2DRD - chains A and C of the 3 polymer chains in the assembly; structure by X-ray diffraction, 3.10 A resolution.

[Chain A (and C)]
Molecule: ACRB
Source organism: Escherichia coli
Notes: chain C of this document is another copy of the same molecule, construct and numbering; everything in this record applies to it too
UniProtKB: P31224 (ACRB_ECOLI); numbering as in UniProt (aligned over 1-1049)
Chain sequence (1053 residues; numbered 1 to 1053; the number before each row is that of its first residue):
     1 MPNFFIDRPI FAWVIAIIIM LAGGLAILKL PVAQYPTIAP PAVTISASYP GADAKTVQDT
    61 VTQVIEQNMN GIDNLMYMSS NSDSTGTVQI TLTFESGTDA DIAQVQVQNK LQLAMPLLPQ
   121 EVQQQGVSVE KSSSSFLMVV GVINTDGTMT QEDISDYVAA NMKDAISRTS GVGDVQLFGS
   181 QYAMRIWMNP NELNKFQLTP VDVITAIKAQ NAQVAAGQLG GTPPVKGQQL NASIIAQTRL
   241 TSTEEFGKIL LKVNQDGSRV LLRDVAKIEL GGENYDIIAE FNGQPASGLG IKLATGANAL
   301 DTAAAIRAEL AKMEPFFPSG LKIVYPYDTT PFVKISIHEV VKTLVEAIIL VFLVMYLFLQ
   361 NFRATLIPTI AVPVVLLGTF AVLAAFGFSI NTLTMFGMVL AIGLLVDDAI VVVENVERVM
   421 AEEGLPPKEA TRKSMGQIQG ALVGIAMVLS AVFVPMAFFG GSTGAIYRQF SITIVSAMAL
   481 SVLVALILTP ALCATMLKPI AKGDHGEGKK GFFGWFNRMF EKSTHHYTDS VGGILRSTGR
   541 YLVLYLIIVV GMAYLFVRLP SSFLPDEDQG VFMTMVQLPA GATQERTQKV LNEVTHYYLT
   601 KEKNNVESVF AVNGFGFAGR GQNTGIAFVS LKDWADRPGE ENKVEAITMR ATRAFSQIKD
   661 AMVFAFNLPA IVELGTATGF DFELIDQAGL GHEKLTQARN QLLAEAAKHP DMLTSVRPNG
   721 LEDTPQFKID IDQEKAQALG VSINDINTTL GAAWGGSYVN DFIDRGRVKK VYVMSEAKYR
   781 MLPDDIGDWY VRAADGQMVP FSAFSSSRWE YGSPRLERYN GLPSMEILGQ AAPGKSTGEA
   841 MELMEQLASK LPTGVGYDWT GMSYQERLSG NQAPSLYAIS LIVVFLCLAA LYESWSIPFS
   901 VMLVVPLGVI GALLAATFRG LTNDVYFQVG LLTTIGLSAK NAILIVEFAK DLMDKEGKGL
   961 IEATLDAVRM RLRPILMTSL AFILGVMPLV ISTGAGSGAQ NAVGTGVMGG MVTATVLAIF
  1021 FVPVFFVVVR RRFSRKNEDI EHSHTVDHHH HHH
Disordered / not traced: 499-512, 1037-1053
Sequence notes: expression tag (1050-1053)
Swiss-Prot annotation at these positions:
  - mutagenesis: His526 (H526Y: Partially restores chloramphenicol resistance to an AcrZ G30R mutant)
Residues lining bound ligands: minocycline (MIY; (4s,4as,5ar,12as)-4,7-bis(dimethylamino)-3,10,12,12a-tetrahydroxy-1,11-dioxo-1,4,4a,5,5a,6,11,12a-octahydrotetracene-2- carboxamide): Gln176, Leu177, Phe178, Gly179, Ser180, Glu273, Asn274, Asp276, Ile277, Ala279, Val612, Phe615

[Chain A / chain C interface]
Residue-residue contacts (111; chain A residue first):
  Tyr49(A) with Gln213(C)
  Gly51(A) with Ala215(C); Ala216(C)
  Ala52(A) with Ala216(C)
  Thr56(A) with Gln213(C); Val214(C)
  Asp59(A) with Arg239(C); Ile763(C); Val768(C)
  Thr60(A) with Gln213(C)
  Gln63(A) with Gly766(C); Arg767(C); Val768(C), hydrogen bond (side chain-backbone)
  Gln67(A) with Gln181(C); Arg767(C); Val768(C)
  Met69(A) with Arg168(C)
  Asn70(A) with Asp164(C); Ser167(C); Arg168(C)
  Gly71(A) with Ser167(C), hydrogen bond (backbone-backbone)
  Asp73(A) with Ser170(C), hydrogen bond (backbone-side chain)
  Asn74(A) with Ser170(C), hydrogen bond (backbone-side chain)
  Leu75(A) with Ser170(C), hydrogen bond (backbone-side chain)
  Met78(A) with Arg168(C)
  Ser84(A) with Gln218(C)
  Ile102(A) with Asp101(C)
  Gln106(A) with Gln104(C); Lys131(C), hydrogen bond
  Asn109(A) with Gln108(C), hydrogen bond
  Lys110(A) with Val129(C), hydrogen bond (side chain-backbone)
  Gln112(A) with Gln112(C), hydrogen bond
  Leu113(A) with Gln108(C); Val127(C); Ser128(C)
  Pro116(A) with Gln123(C); Gln124(C)
  Leu117(A) with Gln124(C)
  Trp187(A) with Pro223(C), hydrophobic
  Tyr275(A) with Thr222(C); Pro223(C), hydrophobic
  Asp276(A) with Thr222(C)
  Gly581(A) with Asn231(C)
  Ala582(A) with Asn231(C)
  Thr583(A) with Gln228(C), hydrogen bond (side chain-backbone); Gln229(C)
  Gln584(A) with Pro224(C)
  Glu585(A) with Val225(C); Lys226(C); Gly227(C); Gln228(C)
  Gln622(A) with Gln218(C); Gly220(C); Gly221(C); Asn231(C), hydrogen bond
  Gln687(A) with Lys312(C); Phe316(C)
  Gln726(A) with Ser233(C); Ile235(C)
  Phe727(A) with Leu219(C), hydrophobic; Ser233(C), hydrogen bond (backbone-backbone); Ile234(C); Ile235(C), hydrogen bond (backbone-backbone)
  Lys728(A) with Ile235(C), hydrogen bond (side chain-backbone); Ala236(C), hydrogen bond (side chain-backbone)
  Ile729(A) with Ile234(C), hydrophobic; Ile235(C), hydrogen bond (backbone-backbone)
  Gln733(A) with Gln237(C)
  Glu734(A) with Leu250(C); Arg259(C), salt bridge
  Gln737(A) with Leu250(C); Val253(C)
  Asn747(A) with Val214(C); Gln237(C)
  Leu750(A) with Ala216(C), hydrophobic
  Trp754(A) with Gly217(C); Gln218(C); Leu219(C), hydrophobic; Ile234(C), hydrophobic
  Gly755(A) with Gly217(C)
  Ala777(A) with Pro223(C); Pro224(C); Val225(C)
  Lys778(A) with Val225(C)
  Arg780(A) with Gln218(C); Leu219(C); Gly221(C); Pro223(C), hydrogen bond (side chain-backbone)
  Met781(A) with Leu219(C); Gly220(C); Pro224(C), hydrophobic; Val225(C); Gln228(C); Leu230(C)
  Pro783(A) with Leu219(C)
  Trp809(A) with Leu219(C), hydrophobic; Ala232(C), hydrophobic
  Asn820(A) with Arg168(C), hydrogen bond (backbone-side chain)
  Gly821(A) with Arg168(C)
  Gly854(A) with Phe316(C)
  Val855(A) with Phe316(C)
  Gly856(A) with Phe316(C)
  Asp858(A) with Lys312(C), salt bridge
  Leu886(A) with Val14(C), hydrophobic; Ile17(C), hydrophobic
  Ala890(A) with Ile10(C); Phe11(C); Val14(C), hydrophobic
  Glu893(A) with Ile10(C)
  Trp895(A) with Ile10(C); Trp13(C), hydrophobic
Also at the interface, not in a pair above, chain A (78 interface residues in all): Asp53, Lys55, Val64, Val105, Asn274, Arg586, Gly689, Pro725, Ile743, Gly751, Leu782, Arg818, Leu822, Ile882, Val883, Cys887, Ser894
Also at the interface, not in a pair above, chain C (63 interface residues in all): Ile18, Leu21, Val105, Ala209, Gln210, Thr238, Lys252, Arg765

[Summary]
78 residues of chain A face 63 of chain C across their interface; the contacts include 18 hydrogen bonds and 2
salt bridges. Among the polar pairs are Glu734(A)-Arg259(C), Asp858(A)-Lys312(C) and Gln63(A)-Val768(C).
Ligands of chain A: minocycline. From UniProt: one mutagenesis site on chain A.
Both chains are ACRB (Escherichia coli). Entry 2DRD (Crystal structure of a multidrug transporter reveal a
functionally rotating mechanism) was determined by X-ray diffraction (same publication as 2DHH and 2DR6).
